Entry 8C3J (X-ray diffraction, 3.02 A resolution); this record covers chains A and C.

[Chain A]
Name: DNA repair and recombination protein RadA
From: Pyrococcus furiosus
Reference sequence: O74036 (RADA_PYRFU); aligned to UniProt positions 107-349 over residues 107-349
Amino-acid sequence (231 residues; numbered 107 to 349; 12 numbers in that range are skipped by the numbering (no residue carries them; nothing is unmodelled there); the number before each row is that of its first residue):
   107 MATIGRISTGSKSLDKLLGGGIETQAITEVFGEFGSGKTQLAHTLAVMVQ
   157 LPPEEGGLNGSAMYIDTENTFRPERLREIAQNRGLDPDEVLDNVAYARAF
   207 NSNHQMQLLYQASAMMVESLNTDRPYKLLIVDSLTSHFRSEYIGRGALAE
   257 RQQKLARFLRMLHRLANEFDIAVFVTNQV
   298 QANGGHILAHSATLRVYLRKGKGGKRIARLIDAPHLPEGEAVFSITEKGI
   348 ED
Unresolved in the structure: 107-110, 227-228, 298-308, 329-335
Differences from the reference sequence: engineered mutation Met-107 (Arg in O74036), Ala-168 (Val in O74036), Met-169 (Ile in O74036), Tyr-170 (Trp in O74036), Leu-182 (Ile in O74036), Asp-198 (Lys in O74036), Asn-199 (His in O74036), Val-200 (Ile in O74036), Ala-201 (Tyr in O74036), Tyr-202 (Val in O74036), Gln-213 (Leu in O74036), Leu-215 (Val in O74036), Tyr-216 (Gln in O74036), Ser-219 (Glu in O74036), Ala-220 (Asp in O74036), Met-221 (Lys in O74036), Met-222 (Ile in O74036), Val-223 (Lys in O74036), Ser-225 (Leu in O74036), Tyr-232 (Val in O74036), Arg-263 (Lys in O74036), Phe-264 (His in O74036), Arg-266 (Ala in O74036), Met-267 (Asp in O74036), Glu-274 (Leu in O74036), Phe-275 (Tyr in O74036), Asn-300 (Arg288 in O74036)
Curated features (UniProtKB/Swiss-Prot):
  - binding site (ATP): Gly-138 to Thr-145

[Chain C]
Name: Breast cancer type 2 susceptibility protein
From: Homo sapiens
Reference sequence: P51587 (BRCA2_HUMAN); numbering as in UniProt; present here: 1226-1244, 2050-2064
Amino-acid sequence (36 residues; each row starts with the number of its first residue; note: 803 numbers in that range are skipped by the numbering (no residue carries them; nothing is unmodelled there)):
  1226 KLNVSCEALQKACKLFSDI
  2048 GSVNSSAFSGFSTASGK
Unresolved in the structure: 2048-2053
Differences from the reference sequence: conflict Cys-1231 (Thr in P51587), Cys-1238 (Val in P51587); linker (2048-2049)
Glycans and other covalent adducts: covalent link Lys-1226/Lys-2064; compound TKI linked to Cys-1231, Cys-1238
What the authors report for this chain:
  - conformationally variable residues (loop rearrangement): Ser-2052 to Gly-2057

[How chain A and chain C interact]
Contacting residue pairs (50; chain A residue first):
  Met-169(A) with Phe-2058(C), hydrophobic
  Ile-171(A) with Phe-2058(C), hydrophobic
  Phe-177(A) with Ala-2061(C), hydrophobic
  Pro-179(A) with Ala-2061(C)
  Leu-197(A) with Thr-2060(C); Ala-2061(C), hydrogen bond (backbone-backbone); Ser-2062(C)
  Asp-198(A) with Thr-2060(C); Ser-2062(C), hydrogen bond
  Val-200(A) with Ser-2059(C); Thr-2060(C); Ala-2061(C), hydrogen bond (backbone-backbone)
  Ala-201(A) with Leu-1227(C), hydrophobic; Phe-2058(C), hydrophobic; Ser-2059(C)
  Tyr-202(A) with Phe-2058(C); Ser-2059(C), hydrogen bond (backbone-backbone)
  Ala-203(A) with Gly-2057(C); Phe-2058(C), hydrophobic
  His-210(A) with Phe-2055(C); Ser-2056(C), hydrogen bond (side chain-backbone)
  Gln-213(A) with Phe-2055(C)
  Leu-214(A) with Ser-2056(C); Phe-2058(C)
  Tyr-216(A) with Ala-1237(C); Phe-1241(C), hydrophobic
  Gln-217(A) with Val-1229(C)
  Ala-218(A) with Phe-2058(C)
  Ser-219(A) with Ala-1237(C); Leu-1240(C); Phe-1241(C)
  Ala-220(A) with Val-1229(C), hydrophobic; Ala-1233(C); Leu-1234(C), hydrophobic
  Met-221(A) with Leu-1227(C), hydrophobic; Phe-2058(C), hydrophobic
  Glu-224(A) with Asn-1228(C); Val-1229(C); Ser-1230(C), hydrogen bond; Ala-1233(C)
  Tyr-232(A) with Leu-1227(C)
  Arg-263(A) with Ile-1244(C)
  Met-267(A) with Phe-1241(C); Ile-1244(C), hydrophobic
  Arg-270(A) with Leu-1240(C), hydrogen bond (side chain-backbone); Asp-1243(C), salt bridge; Ile-1244(C)
  Leu-271(A) with Leu-1240(C), hydrophobic; Phe-1241(C), hydrophobic
  Glu-274(A) with Leu-1240(C)
Also at the interface, not in a pair above, chain A (34 interface residues in all): Tyr-170, Leu-182, Asn-207, Asn-209, Leu-215, Val-223, Arg-266, Phe-275
Also at the interface, not in a pair above, chain C (21 interface residues in all): Lys-1236, Cys-1238

[Overview]
The interface between chain A and chain C involves 34 residues on one side and 21 on the other; the contacts
include 7 hydrogen bonds and 1 salt bridge. Among the polar pairs are Arg-270(A)/Asp-1243(C),
Asp-198(A)/Ser-2062(C) and His-210(A)/Ser-2056(C). Covalently linked compound TKI: at Cys-1231(C). The paper
reports conformational variability at Ser-2052(C).
Chain A is DNA repair and recombination protein RadA (Pyrococcus furiosus) and chain C is Breast cancer type 2
susceptibility protein (Homo sapiens); the structure, Stapled peptide SP2 in complex with humanised RadA
mutant HumRadA22, was determined by X-ray diffraction together with 8BR9 and 8C3N from the same study.
